Entry 6D78 (X-ray diffraction, 2.35 A resolution); this record covers chains A and C of the 5 polymer chains in the assembly.

# Chain A
Molecule: HLA class I histocompatibility antigen, A-2 alpha chain
Organism: Homo sapiens
UniProt: P01892 (1A02_HUMAN); residues 1-275 here correspond to UniProt positions 25-299 (UniProt number = residue number + 24)
Sequence (276 residues; each row starts with the number of its first residue; numbering starts at 0):
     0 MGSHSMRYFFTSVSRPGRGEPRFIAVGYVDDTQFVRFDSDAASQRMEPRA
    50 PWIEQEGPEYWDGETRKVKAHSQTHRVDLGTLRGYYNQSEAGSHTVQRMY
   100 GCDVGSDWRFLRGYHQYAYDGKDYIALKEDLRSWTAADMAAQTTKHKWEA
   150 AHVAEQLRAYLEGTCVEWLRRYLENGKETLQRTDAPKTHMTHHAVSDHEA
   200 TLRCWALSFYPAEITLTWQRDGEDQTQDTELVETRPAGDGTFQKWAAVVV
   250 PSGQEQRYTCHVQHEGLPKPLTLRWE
Not modelled in the structure: 0
Sequence notes: initiating methionine (0)
Cystine bridges: C101-C164, C203-C259

# Chain C
Molecule: Melanoma antigen recognized by T-cells 1
Notes: fragment: peptide
UniProt: Q16655 (MAR1_HUMAN); residues 2-10 here correspond to UniProt positions 27-35 (UniProt number = residue number + 25)
Sequence (9 residues; each row starts with the number of its first residue):
     2 AAGIGILTV

# How chain A and chain C interact
Residue-residue contacts - 35 pairs, chain A then chain C:
  Y7(A) - A2(C)  hydrogen bond (side chain-backbone)
  E63(A) - A2(C)  hydrogen bond (side chain-backbone)
  K66(A) - A2(C)  hydrogen bond (side chain-backbone)
  K66(A) - A3(C)
  K66(A) - G4(C)
  H70(A) - A3(C)
  H70(A) - I7(C)
  T73(A) - L8(C)
  T73(A) - T9(C)
  D77(A) - T9(C)
  D77(A) - V10(C)  hydrogen bond (side chain-backbone)
  T80(A) - V10(C)
  L81(A) - V10(C)  hydrophobic
  Y84(A) - V10(C)  hydrogen bond (side chain-backbone)
  R97(A) - I7(C)
  R97(A) - L8(C)
  Y99(A) - A2(C)
  Y99(A) - A3(C)  hydrogen bond (side chain-backbone)
  Y116(A) - V10(C)
  T143(A) - V10(C)  hydrogen bond (side chain-backbone)
  K146(A) - L8(C)
  K146(A) - T9(C)  hydrogen bond
  K146(A) - V10(C)
  W147(A) - L8(C)
  W147(A) - T9(C)  hydrogen bond (side chain-backbone)
  W147(A) - V10(C)  hydrophobic
  A150(A) - L8(C)  hydrophobic
  V152(A) - G6(C)
  V152(A) - L8(C)  hydrophobic
  Q155(A) - I5(C)
  Q155(A) - G6(C)  hydrogen bond (side chain-backbone)
  L156(A) - I5(C)
  L156(A) - G6(C)
  Y159(A) - A2(C)
  Y159(A) - A3(C)  hydrophobic
Also at the interface, not in a pair above, chain A (24 interface residues in all): V76, H114, Y123, A158

# In short
Chain A and chain C form an interface of 24 and 9 residues respectively; the contacts include 10 hydrogen
bonds. Polar pairs include Y7(A)-A2(C), E63(A)-A2(C) and K66(A)-A2(C).
Here chain A is HLA class I histocompatibility antigen, A-2 alpha chain (Homo sapiens) and chain C is Melanoma
antigen recognized by T-cells 1. Entry 6D78 (The complex between high-affinity TCR DMF5(alpha-D26Y,beta-L98W)
and human Class I MHC HLA-A2 with the bound MART-1(27-35)peptide) was determined by X-ray diffraction (same
publication as 6DKP).
